Entry 8GIN (X-ray diffraction, 2.75 A resolution); this record covers chains A and E of the 6 polymer chains in the assembly.

# Chain A
Name: Cyclic GMP-AMP synthase
Source organism: Mus musculus
Notes: EC 2.7.7.86; fragment: catalytic domain, residues 147-507
UniProt: Q8C6L5 (CGAS_MOUSE); residues 147-507 here = UniProt positions 147-507
Amino-acid sequence (364 residues; numbered 144 to 507; the number before each row is that of its first residue):
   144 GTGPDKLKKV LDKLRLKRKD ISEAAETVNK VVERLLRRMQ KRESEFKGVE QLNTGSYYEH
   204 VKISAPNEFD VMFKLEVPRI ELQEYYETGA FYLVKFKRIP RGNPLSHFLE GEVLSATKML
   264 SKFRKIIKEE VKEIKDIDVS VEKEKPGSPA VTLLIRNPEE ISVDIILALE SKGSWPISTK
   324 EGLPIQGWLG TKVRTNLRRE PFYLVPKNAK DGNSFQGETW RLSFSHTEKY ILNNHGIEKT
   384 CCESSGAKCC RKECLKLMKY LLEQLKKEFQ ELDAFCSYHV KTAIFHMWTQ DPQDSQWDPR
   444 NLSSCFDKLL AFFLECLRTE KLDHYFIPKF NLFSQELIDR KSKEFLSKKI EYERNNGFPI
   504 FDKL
Not modelled in the structure: 144-147, 243-245, 507
Differences from the reference sequence: expression tag (144-146)
Metal / ion sites: Mn2+: Glu-211, Asp-213, Asp-307 (together with ATP); Mg2+: Glu-211, Asp-213 (together with ATP); Zn2+: His-378, Cys-384, Cys-385, Cys-392
Ligand contacts: ATP (adenosine-5'-triphosphate): Gly-198, Ser-199, Glu-202, Lys-205, Glu-211, Asp-213, Arg-364, Ser-368, Glu-371, Lys-402, Ser-420, Tyr-421, Lys-424, His-467
From the paper describing this entry:
  - mutagenesis - E211Q/D213N: abolished catalytic activity
  - specificity-determining residues: His-467 (proposed by the authors, not directly observed)
  - mutagenesis - R364A (33-fold), H467A: decreased catalytic activity on ATP/GTP
  - mutagenesis - H467A (2-fold): increased catalytic activity on GTP/GTP
  - specificity-determining residues: Ile-309, Arg-364
  - mutagenesis - R364A (10-fold): decreased catalytic activity on GTP/GTP
  - mutagenesis - R364A (4-fold): increased catalytic activity on ATP/ATP

# Chain E
Molecule: Palindromic DNA18
Sequence (18 nucleotides; each row starts with the number of its first residue):
     1 ATCTGTACAT GTACAGAT

# Chain A / chain E interface
Contacting residue pairs - 14 pairs, chain A then chain E:
  Arg-158(A) with DG16(E), salt bridge to the phosphate
  Leu-159(A) with DG16(E), sugar contact
  Lys-160(A) with DG16(E), phosphate contact; DA17(E), phosphate contact
  Arg-161(A) with DA15(E), base contact; DG16(E), hydrogen bond to the phosphate; DA17(E), hydrogen bond to the phosphate
  Arg-180(A) with DA7(E), phosphate contact
  His-203(A) with DC14(E), phosphate contact; DA15(E), salt bridge to the phosphate
  Cys-385(A) with DC14(E), phosphate contact
  Glu-386(A) with DC14(E), phosphate contact
  Lys-395(A) with DC14(E), phosphate contact; DA15(E), salt bridge to the phosphate
Also at the interface, not in a pair above, chain A (12 interface residues in all): Ser-387, Lys-391, Lys-399

# In short
Chain A and chain E form an interface of 12 and 5 residues respectively; the contacts include 2 hydrogen bonds
and 3 salt bridges. Polar pairs include Arg-161(A)/DG16(E), Arg-161(A)/DA17(E) and Arg-158(A)/DG16(E). Bound
to chain A: ATP. From the paper: R364A and H467A of chain A reduce catalytic activity on ATP/GTP; specificity
determinants His-467(A), Ile-309(A) and Arg-364(A).
Here chain A is Cyclic GMP-AMP synthase (Mus musculus) and chain E is Palindromic DNA18. Entry 8GIN (Structure
of Ternary Complex of mouse cGAS with dsDNA and Bound ATP: with 10mM Mg2+ and ...) was determined by X-ray
diffraction (same publication as 7UUX, 7UXW, 7UYQ, 7UYZ, 7UZR, 7V0W and 14 further entries).
